Entry 3EQN (X-ray diffraction, 1.70 A resolution); this record covers chain A.

[Chain A]
Protein: Glucan 1,3-beta-glucosidase
Source organism: Phanerochaete chrysosporium
Notes: EC 3.2.1.58
UniProtKB: Q2Z1W1 (Q2Z1W1_PHACH); residues 1-752 here correspond to UniProt positions 27-778 (UniProt number = residue number + 26)
Sequence (758 residues; row label = number of the first residue in the row; numbers below 1 keep their minus sign (Glu-5 is residue -5)):
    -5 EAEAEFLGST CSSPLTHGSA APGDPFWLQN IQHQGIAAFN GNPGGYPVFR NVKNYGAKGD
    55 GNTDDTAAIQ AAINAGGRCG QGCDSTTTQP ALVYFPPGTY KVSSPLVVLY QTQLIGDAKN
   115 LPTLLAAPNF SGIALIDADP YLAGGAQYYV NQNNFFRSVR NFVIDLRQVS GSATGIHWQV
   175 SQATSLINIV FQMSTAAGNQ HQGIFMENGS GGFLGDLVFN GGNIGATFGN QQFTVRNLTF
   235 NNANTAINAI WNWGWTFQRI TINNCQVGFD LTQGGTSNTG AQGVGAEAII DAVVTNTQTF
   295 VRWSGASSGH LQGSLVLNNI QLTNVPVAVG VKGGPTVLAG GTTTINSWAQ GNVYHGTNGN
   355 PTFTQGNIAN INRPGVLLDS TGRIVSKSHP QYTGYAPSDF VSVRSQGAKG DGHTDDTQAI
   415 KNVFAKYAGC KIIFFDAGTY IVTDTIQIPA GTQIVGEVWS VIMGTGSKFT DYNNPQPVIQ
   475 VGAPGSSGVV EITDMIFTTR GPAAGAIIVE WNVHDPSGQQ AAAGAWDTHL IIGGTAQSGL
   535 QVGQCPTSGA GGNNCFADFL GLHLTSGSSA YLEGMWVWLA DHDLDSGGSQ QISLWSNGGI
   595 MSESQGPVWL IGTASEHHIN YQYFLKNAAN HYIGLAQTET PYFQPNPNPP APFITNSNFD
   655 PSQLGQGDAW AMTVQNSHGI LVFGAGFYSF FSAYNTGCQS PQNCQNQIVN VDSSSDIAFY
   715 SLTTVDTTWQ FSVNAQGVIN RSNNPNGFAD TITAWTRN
Not modelled in the structure: -5 to 0
Sequence notes: expression tag (-5 to 0)
Disulfides: Cys5-Cys424, Cys73-Cys77, Cys539-Cys549, Cys692-Cys698
Covalent attachments: N-acetylglucosamine (NAG) linked to Asn231
Bound ions: Na+ site 1 near Asp78 (its only coordinating residue here); Zn2+ site 1: His383 (together with acetate ion); Zn2+ site 2: His508, Gly600; Na+ site 2 near His557 (its only coordinating residue here); Zn2+ site 3: Asp575, His576
What the authors report for this chain:
  - post-translational modification sites: Asn231
  - contacts within the chain: Phe185-Phe213 (pi stacking), Phe213-Phe234 (pi stacking), Asn236-Asn258, Asn258-Asn290, Asn290-Asn318

[In short]
Covalently linked N-acetylglucosamine: at Asn231. His508 and Gly600 coordinate Zn2+ site 2. Asp575 and His576
form the Zn2+ site 3. The paper reports a modification site at Asn231; contacts within the chain involving
Cys5, Cys424 and Cys73 among others.
Chain A is Glucan 1,3-beta-glucosidase (Phanerochaete chrysosporium); the structure, Crystal structure of
beta-1,3-glucanase from Phanerochaete chrysosporium (Lam55A), was determined by X-ray diffraction (same
publication as 3EQO).
